Entry 8ERB (X-ray diffraction, 1.98 A resolution); this record covers chains A and C.

[Chain A (and C)]
Protein: Sulfhydrylase FUB7
From: Fusarium fujikuroi
Notes: EC 2.5.1.-; chain C of this document is another copy of the same molecule, construct and numbering; everything in this record applies to it too
Reference sequence: S0DUX5 (FUB7_GIBF5); numbering as in UniProt (aligned over 1-433)
Amino-acid sequence (433 residues; row label = number of the first residue in the row):
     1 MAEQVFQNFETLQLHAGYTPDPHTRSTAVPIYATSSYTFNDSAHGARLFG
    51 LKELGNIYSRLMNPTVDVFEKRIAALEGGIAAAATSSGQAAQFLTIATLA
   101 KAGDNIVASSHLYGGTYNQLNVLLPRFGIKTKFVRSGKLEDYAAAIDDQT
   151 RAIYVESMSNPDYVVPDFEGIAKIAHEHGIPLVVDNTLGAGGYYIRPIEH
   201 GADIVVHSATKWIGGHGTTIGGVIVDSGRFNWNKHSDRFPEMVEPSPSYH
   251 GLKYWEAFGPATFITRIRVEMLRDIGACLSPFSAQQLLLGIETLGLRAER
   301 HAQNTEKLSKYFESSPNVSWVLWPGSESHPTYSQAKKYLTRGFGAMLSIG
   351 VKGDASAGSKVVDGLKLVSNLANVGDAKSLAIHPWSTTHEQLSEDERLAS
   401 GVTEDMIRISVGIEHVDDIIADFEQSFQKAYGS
Disordered / not traced: 1-4, 433 (chain C: 1-5, 433)
Residues lining bound ligands: WBJ ((2E)-2-[({3-hydroxy-2-methyl-5-[(phosphonooxy)methyl]pyridin-4-yl}methyl)imino]but-3-enoic acid): Ser-87, Gly-88, Gln-89, Gln-92, Tyr-113, Thr-116, Glu-156, Asn-160, Asp-185, Thr-187, Leu-188, Ser-208, Thr-210, Lys-211, Ile-220, Gly-221, Ala-372, Asn-373, Val-374, Thr-388, Arg-408

[Interface between chain A and chain C]
Contacting residue pairs (147):
  Ala-33(A) / Thr-218(C)
  Thr-34(A) / Gly-217(C)
  Thr-34(A) / Thr-218(C)  hydrogen bond (backbone-backbone)
  Ser-35(A) / Thr-210(C)
  Ser-35(A) / Gly-217(C)  hydrogen bond (backbone-backbone)
  Ser-35(A) / Thr-218(C)
  Ser-35(A) / Ile-220(C)
  Ser-35(A) / Asn-373(C)
  Ser-36(A) / Leu-371(C)
  Ser-36(A) / Ala-372(C)  hydrogen bond (side chain-backbone)
  Ser-36(A) / Asn-373(C)
  Tyr-37(A) / Leu-371(C)
  Thr-38(A) / Asn-370(C)
  Thr-38(A) / Leu-371(C)
  Phe-39(A) / Asn-370(C)  hydrogen bond (backbone-backbone)
  Phe-39(A) / Leu-371(C)  hydrophobic
  Asp-41(A) / Asp-363(C)
  Asp-41(A) / Asn-370(C)
  Ser-42(A) / Ser-359(C)
  Ser-42(A) / Val-362(C)
  Ser-42(A) / Asp-363(C)  hydrogen bond (backbone-side chain)
  Ser-42(A) / Asn-370(C)  hydrogen bond
  Phe-49(A) / Ala-372(C)  hydrophobic
  Phe-49(A) / Ser-386(C)
  Phe-49(A) / Thr-387(C)
  Phe-49(A) / Thr-388(C)
  Phe-49(A) / Glu-390(C)
  Tyr-58(A) / Thr-210(C)
  Tyr-58(A) / Lys-211(C)  hydrogen bond
  Tyr-58(A) / Ile-220(C)
  Tyr-58(A) / Ala-372(C)
  Ser-59(A) / Ile-220(C)
  Arg-60(A) / Gln-89(C)
  Arg-60(A) / Tyr-113(C)  hydrogen bond
  Arg-60(A) / Ile-220(C)
  Ser-86(A) / Ser-86(C)
  Ser-86(A) / Gly-276(C)  hydrogen bond (side chain-backbone)
  Ser-86(A) / Ala-277(C)
  Ser-86(A) / Cys-278(C)
  Ser-87(A) / Gly-276(C)  hydrogen bond (side chain-backbone)
  Gln-89(A) / Arg-60(C)
  Gln-89(A) / Arg-273(C)
  Gln-89(A) / Asp-274(C)
  Gln-89(A) / Ile-275(C)
  Ala-90(A) / Ile-275(C)  hydrogen bond (backbone-backbone)
  Ala-90(A) / Gly-276(C)
  Phe-93(A) / Phe-93(C)  hydrophobic
  Ala-97(A) / Arg-126(C)  hydrogen bond (backbone-side chain)
  Ala-97(A) / Phe-127(C)  hydrophobic
  Thr-98(A) / Arg-126(C)
  Ala-100(A) / Arg-126(C)
  Lys-101(A) / Arg-126(C)
  Ala-102(A) / Arg-126(C)  hydrogen bond (backbone-backbone)
  Ala-102(A) / Phe-127(C)
  Ala-102(A) / Gly-128(C)
  Tyr-113(A) / Arg-60(C)  hydrogen bond
  Asn-118(A) / Ser-248(C)
  Asn-118(A) / Asp-274(C)
  Gln-119(A) / Asp-274(C)
  Val-122(A) / Pro-247(C)  hydrophobic
  Leu-123(A) / Met-271(C)  hydrophobic
  Leu-123(A) / Asp-274(C)
  Leu-123(A) / Ile-275(C)  hydrophobic
  Arg-126(A) / Ala-97(C)  hydrogen bond (side chain-backbone)
  Arg-126(A) / Thr-98(C)  hydrogen bond (side chain-backbone)
  Arg-126(A) / Ala-100(C)  hydrogen bond (side chain-backbone)
  Arg-126(A) / Lys-101(C)
  Arg-126(A) / Ala-102(C)  hydrogen bond (backbone-backbone)
  Arg-126(A) / Glu-241(C)  salt bridge
  Arg-126(A) / Met-271(C)
  Phe-127(A) / Ala-97(C)  hydrophobic
  Phe-127(A) / Phe-127(C)  hydrophobic
  Thr-210(A) / Ser-35(C)
  Thr-210(A) / Tyr-58(C)
  Lys-211(A) / Tyr-58(C)  hydrogen bond
  Gly-217(A) / Thr-34(C)
  Gly-217(A) / Ser-35(C)  hydrogen bond (backbone-backbone)
  Thr-218(A) / Ala-33(C)
  Thr-218(A) / Thr-34(C)  hydrogen bond (backbone-backbone)
  Thr-218(A) / Ser-35(C)
  Ile-220(A) / Ser-35(C)
  Ile-220(A) / Tyr-58(C)
  Ile-220(A) / Ser-59(C)
  Ile-220(A) / Arg-60(C)
  Ile-220(A) / Cys-278(C)  hydrophobic
  Glu-241(A) / Arg-126(C)  salt bridge
  Pro-247(A) / Val-122(C)  hydrophobic
  Ser-248(A) / Asn-118(C)  hydrogen bond
  Ser-248(A) / Val-122(C)
  Ser-248(A) / Gln-391(C)  hydrogen bond (backbone-side chain)
  Tyr-249(A) / Gln-391(C)
  His-250(A) / Glu-390(C)  salt bridge
  His-250(A) / Gln-391(C)
  His-250(A) / Leu-392(C)  hydrogen bond (side chain-backbone)
  His-250(A) / Arg-397(C)
  Arg-266(A) / Arg-126(C)
  Met-271(A) / Leu-123(C)  hydrophobic
  Met-271(A) / Arg-126(C)
  Arg-273(A) / Gln-89(C)  hydrogen bond (backbone-side chain)
  Arg-273(A) / Gln-391(C)  hydrogen bond
  Asp-274(A) / Gln-89(C)  hydrogen bond (backbone-side chain)
  Asp-274(A) / Asn-118(C)  hydrogen bond
  Asp-274(A) / Gln-119(C)  hydrogen bond (backbone-side chain)
  Ile-275(A) / Gln-89(C)
  Ile-275(A) / Ala-90(C)  hydrogen bond (backbone-backbone)
  Ile-275(A) / Leu-123(C)  hydrophobic
  Gly-276(A) / Ser-86(C)  hydrogen bond (backbone-side chain)
  Gly-276(A) / Ser-87(C)  hydrogen bond (backbone-side chain)
  Gly-276(A) / Ala-90(C)
  Ala-277(A) / Ser-86(C)
  Ala-277(A) / Ala-277(C)  hydrophobic
  Cys-278(A) / Ser-86(C)
  Cys-278(A) / Ile-220(C)  hydrophobic
  Ser-280(A) / Ser-280(C)
  Ser-280(A) / Ser-283(C)
  Phe-282(A) / Phe-282(C)  hydrophobic
  Phe-282(A) / Gln-286(C)
  Ser-283(A) / Ser-280(C)  hydrogen bond
  Gln-286(A) / Phe-282(C)
  Ser-359(A) / Ser-42(C)
  Val-362(A) / Ser-42(C)
  Asp-363(A) / Asp-41(C)
  Asp-363(A) / Ser-42(C)  hydrogen bond
  Asn-370(A) / Thr-38(C)
  Asn-370(A) / Phe-39(C)  hydrogen bond (backbone-backbone)
  Asn-370(A) / Asp-41(C)
  Asn-370(A) / Ser-42(C)
  Leu-371(A) / Ser-36(C)
  Leu-371(A) / Tyr-37(C)
  Leu-371(A) / Thr-38(C)
  Leu-371(A) / Phe-39(C)  hydrophobic
  Ala-372(A) / Ser-36(C)  hydrogen bond (backbone-side chain)
  Ala-372(A) / Phe-49(C)  hydrophobic
  Ala-372(A) / Tyr-58(C)
  Asn-373(A) / Ser-35(C)
  Asn-373(A) / Ser-36(C)
  Ser-386(A) / Ala-46(C)
  Ser-386(A) / Phe-49(C)
  Thr-387(A) / Phe-49(C)
  Glu-390(A) / Phe-49(C)
  Glu-390(A) / His-250(C)  salt bridge
  Gln-391(A) / Ser-248(C)  hydrogen bond (side chain-backbone)
  Gln-391(A) / Tyr-249(C)
  Gln-391(A) / His-250(C)
  Gln-391(A) / Arg-273(C)  hydrogen bond
  Leu-392(A) / His-250(C)  hydrogen bond (backbone-side chain)
  Arg-397(A) / His-250(C)
Other interface residues (no listed pair), chain A (76 interface residues in all): Gly-45, Ala-46, Ile-57, Gly-115, Gly-128, Ile-129, Thr-219, Ser-369, Ile-382, Thr-388, Ser-393
Other interface residues (no listed pair), chain C (75 interface residues in all): Gly-45, Gly-115, Ile-129, Thr-219, Arg-266, Ser-369, Ile-382, Ser-393

[In short]
76 residues of chain A face 75 of chain C across their interface; the contacts include 39 hydrogen bonds and 4
salt bridges. Polar contacts include Arg-126(A)/Glu-241(C), His-250(A)/Glu-390(C) and Ser-36(A)/Ala-372(C).
Ligands of chain A: compound WBJ.
Both chains are Sulfhydrylase FUB7 (Fusarium fujikuroi). Entry 8ERB (Crystal structure of Fub7 in complex with
vinylglycine ketimine) was determined by X-ray diffraction, deposited together with 8ERJ and 8EQW.
